Entry 6JC5 (X-ray diffraction, 2.05 A resolution); this record covers chains A and C.

# Chain A (and C)
Name: shBFP
From: Stichodactyla haddoni
Notes: chain C of this document is another copy of the same molecule, construct and numbering; everything in this record applies to it too
Chain sequence (228 residues; each row starts with the number of its first residue; note: 2 numbers in that range are skipped by the numbering (no residue carries them; nothing is unmodelled there); numbers below 1 keep their minus sign (Met-4 is residue -4)):
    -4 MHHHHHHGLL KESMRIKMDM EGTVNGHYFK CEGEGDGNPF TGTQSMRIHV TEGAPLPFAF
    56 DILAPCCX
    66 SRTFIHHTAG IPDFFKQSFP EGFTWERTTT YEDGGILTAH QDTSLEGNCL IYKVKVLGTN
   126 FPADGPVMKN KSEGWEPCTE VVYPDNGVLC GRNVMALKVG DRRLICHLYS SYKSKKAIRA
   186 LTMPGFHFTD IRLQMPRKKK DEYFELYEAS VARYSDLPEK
Disordered / not traced: -4 to 2
Modified residues: BJF ({2-[(1S)-1-amino-3-methylbutyl]-5-hydroxy-4-(2-methylpropyl)-1H-imidazol-1-yl}acetic acid) at position 63
Glycans and other covalent adducts: covalent link BJF_63-Ser66

# How chain A and chain C interact
Residue-residue contacts (47):
  Glu97(A) - Arg157(C)  salt bridge
  Glu97(A) - Tyr174(C)
  Glu141(A) - Phe191(C)
  Pro142(A) - Phe193(C)
  Pro142(A) - Ser220(C)
  Tyr148(A) - Ile170(C)
  Arg157(A) - Glu97(C)  salt bridge
  Arg157(A) - Val159(C)
  Arg157(A) - Ile170(C)
  Val159(A) - Arg157(C)
  Val159(A) - Val159(C)  hydrophobic
  Ala161(A) - Phe191(C)  hydrophobic
  Arg167(A) - Asp150(C)  salt bridge
  Arg167(A) - Asn151(C)  hydrogen bond
  Ile170(A) - Tyr148(C)
  Ile170(A) - Arg157(C)
  His172(A) - Tyr174(C)
  Tyr174(A) - Glu97(C)
  Tyr174(A) - His172(C)
  Phe191(A) - Glu141(C)
  Phe191(A) - Ala161(C)  hydrophobic
  Phe193(A) - Pro142(C)
  Asp195(A) - Leu222(C)
  Ile196(A) - Leu222(C)
  Arg197(A) - Ser220(C)
  Arg197(A) - Leu222(C)  hydrogen bond (side chain-backbone)
  Arg197(A) - Pro223(C)  hydrogen bond (side chain-backbone)
  Arg197(A) - Glu224(C)  salt bridge
  Gln199(A) - Glu224(C)
  Gln199(A) - Lys225(C)  hydrogen bond (side chain-backbone)
  Tyr212(A) - Lys225(C)
  Ala214(A) - Leu222(C)
  Val216(A) - Leu222(C)  hydrophobic
  Arg218(A) - Arg218(C)
  Ser220(A) - Pro142(C)
  Ser220(A) - Arg197(C)
  Asp221(A) - Asp221(C)
  Leu222(A) - Asp195(C)
  Leu222(A) - Ile196(C)
  Leu222(A) - Arg197(C)  hydrogen bond (backbone-side chain)
  Leu222(A) - Ala214(C)
  Leu222(A) - Val216(C)  hydrophobic
  Pro223(A) - Arg197(C)  hydrogen bond (backbone-side chain)
  Glu224(A) - Arg197(C)  salt bridge
  Glu224(A) - Gln199(C)
  Lys225(A) - Gln199(C)  hydrogen bond (backbone-side chain)
  Lys225(A) - Tyr212(C)
Interface residues without a listed pair, chain A (31 interface residues in all): Cys143, Thr144, Val146, Arg168
Interface residues without a listed pair, chain C (33 interface residues in all): Cys143, Thr144, Val146, Arg168, Pro201

# In short
Chain A and chain C form an interface of 31 and 33 residues respectively; the contacts include 7 hydrogen
bonds and 5 salt bridges. Polar pairs include Glu97(A)-Arg157(C), Arg167(A)-Asp150(C) and Arg197(A)-Glu224(C).
Both chains are shBFP (Stichodactyla haddoni). Entry 6JC5 (Crystal structure of the blue fluorescent protein
with a Leu-Leu-Gly tri-peptide chromophore derived from the purple ...) was determined by X-ray diffraction
together with 6JC6 from the same study.
